PDB entry 1HGF | X-ray diffraction, 3.00 A resolution | chains D and F of the 6 polymer chains in the assembly

[Chain D (and F)]
Protein: Hemagglutinin, chain HA1
Organism: Influenza A virus
Notes: chain F of this document is another copy of the same molecule, construct and numbering; everything in this record applies to it too
Reference sequence: P03437 (HEMA_IAAIC); residues 1-175 here correspond to UniProt positions 346-520 (UniProt number = residue number + 345)
Chain sequence (175 residues; each row starts with the number of its first residue):
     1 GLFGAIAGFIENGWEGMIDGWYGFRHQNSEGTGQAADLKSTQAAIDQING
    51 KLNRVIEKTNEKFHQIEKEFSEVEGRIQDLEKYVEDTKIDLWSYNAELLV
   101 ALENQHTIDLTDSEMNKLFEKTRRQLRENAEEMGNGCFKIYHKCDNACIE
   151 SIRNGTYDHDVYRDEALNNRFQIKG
Curated features (UniProtKB/Swiss-Prot):
  - glycosylation: N154 (N-linked (GlcNAc...) asparagine)
Disulfides: C144-C148
Glycans and other covalent adducts: N-acetylglucosamine (NAG) linked to N154

[Chain D / chain F interface]
Contacting residue pairs (54; chain D residue first):
  G1(D) - K117(F)
  L2(D) - F3(F)  hydrophobic
  L2(D) - S113(F)  hydrogen bond (backbone-side chain)
  L2(D) - K117(F)
  F3(D) - F3(F)  hydrophobic
  G4(D) - K117(F)
  F9(D) - R124(F)
  R76(D) - F70(F)
  R76(D) - E74(F)  salt bridge
  R76(D) - I77(F)
  R76(D) - Q78(F)
  R76(D) - E81(F)  salt bridge
  I77(D) - I77(F)  hydrophobic
  D79(D) - I66(F)
  L80(D) - I66(F)  hydrophobic
  L80(D) - L80(F)  hydrophobic
  L80(D) - E81(F)
  Y83(D) - Q65(F)
  Y83(D) - I66(F)  hydrophobic
  Y83(D) - K68(F)  hydrogen bond
  Y83(D) - V84(F)  hydrophobic
  Y83(D) - E85(F)  hydrogen bond
  Y83(D) - K88(F)  hydrogen bond
  V84(D) - V84(F)  hydrophobic
  D86(D) - K62(F)  salt bridge
  T87(D) - K88(F)
  D90(D) - N60(F)  hydrogen bond
  D90(D) - K62(F)  salt bridge
  L91(D) - L91(F)  hydrophobic
  L91(D) - W92(F)
  L91(D) - N95(F)
  Y94(D) - W92(F)  hydrophobic
  Y94(D) - N95(F)
  Y94(D) - L99(F)
  E97(D) - R54(F)  salt bridge
  A101(D) - R54(F)
  F119(D) - R124(F)
  E131(D) - R127(F)  salt bridge
  E131(D) - E128(F)
  E131(D) - R163(F)  salt bridge
  E132(D) - R123(F)  salt bridge
  E132(D) - R124(F)  salt bridge
  E132(D) - R127(F)
  M133(D) - R127(F)
  Y141(D) - R127(F)
  Y141(D) - R163(F)
  R170(D) - E128(F)  salt bridge
  R170(D) - R163(F)  hydrogen bond (backbone-side chain)
  F171(D) - L167(F)  hydrophobic
  F171(D) - F171(F)  hydrophobic
  K174(D) - D164(F)
  G175(D) - D164(F)  hydrogen bond (backbone-side chain)
  G175(D) - N168(F)  hydrogen bond (backbone-side chain)
  G175(D) - Q172(F)
Interface residues without a listed pair, chain D (31 interface residues in all): L98, L102, Q105, G134
Interface residues without a listed pair, chain F (38 interface residues in all): L2, H64, L102, H106, D109, L110

[In short]
The interface between chain D and chain F involves 31 residues on one side and 38 on the other, with 8
hydrogen bonds and 10 salt bridges. Polar contacts include R76(D)-E74(F), R76(D)-E81(F) and D86(D)-K62(F).
Covalently linked N-acetylglucosamine: at N154(D).
Both chains are Hemagglutinin, chain HA1 (Influenza A virus). Entry 1HGF (Binding of influenza virus
hemagglutinin to analogs of its cell-surface receptor, sialic acid: analysis by proton ...) was determined by
X-ray diffraction together with 1HGD, 1HGE, 1HGG, 1HGH, 1HGI and 1HGJ from the same study.
